PDB entry 6I5L | X-ray diffraction, 2.55 A resolution | chain A

# Chain A
Molecule: Dual specificity protein kinase CLK1
From: Homo sapiens
Notes: EC 2.7.12.1
UniProtKB: P49759 (CLK1_HUMAN); numbering as in UniProt (aligned over 148-484)
Chain sequence (339 residues; numbered -1 to 484; 147 numbers in that range are skipped by the numbering (no residue carries them; nothing is unmodelled there); the number before each row is that of its first residue; numbers below 1 keep their minus sign (Ser-1 is residue -1)):
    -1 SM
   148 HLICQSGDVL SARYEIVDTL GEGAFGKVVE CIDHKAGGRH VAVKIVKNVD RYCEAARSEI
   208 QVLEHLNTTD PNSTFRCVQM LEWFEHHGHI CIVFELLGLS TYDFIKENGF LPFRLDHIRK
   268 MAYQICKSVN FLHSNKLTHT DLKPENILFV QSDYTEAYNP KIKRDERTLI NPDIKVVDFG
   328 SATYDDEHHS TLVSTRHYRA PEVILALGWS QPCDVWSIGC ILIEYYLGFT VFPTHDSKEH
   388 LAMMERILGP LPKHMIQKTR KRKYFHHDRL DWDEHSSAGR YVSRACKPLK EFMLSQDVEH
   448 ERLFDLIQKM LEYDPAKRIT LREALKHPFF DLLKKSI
Not modelled in the structure: 484
Sequence notes: expression tag (-1 to 0); variant Ala432 (Arg in P49759)
Curated features (UniProtKB/Swiss-Prot):
  - active site: Asp288 (Proton acceptor)
  - binding site (ATP): Leu167 to Val175, Lys191

# In short
Curated annotation (UniProt) lists active-site residue Asp288 and 10 ATP-binding residues.
Chain A is Dual specificity protein kinase CLK1 (Homo sapiens); the structure, Crystal structure of CLK1 in
complexed with furo[3,2-b]pyridine compound VN316 (derivative of compound 12h), was determined by X-ray
diffraction together with 6I5H, 6I5I and 6I5K from the same study.
